PDB entry 1SVT | X-ray diffraction, 2.81 A resolution | chains A and H of the 21 polymer chains in the assembly

[Chain A (and H)]
Name: groEL protein
Organism: Escherichia coli
Notes: chain H of this document is another copy of the same molecule, construct and numbering; everything in this record applies to it too
UniProtKB: P0A6F5 (CH60_ECOLI); residues 2-525 here correspond to UniProt positions 1-524 (UniProt number = residue number - 1)
Chain sequence (524 residues; numbered 2 to 525; the number before each row is that of its first residue):
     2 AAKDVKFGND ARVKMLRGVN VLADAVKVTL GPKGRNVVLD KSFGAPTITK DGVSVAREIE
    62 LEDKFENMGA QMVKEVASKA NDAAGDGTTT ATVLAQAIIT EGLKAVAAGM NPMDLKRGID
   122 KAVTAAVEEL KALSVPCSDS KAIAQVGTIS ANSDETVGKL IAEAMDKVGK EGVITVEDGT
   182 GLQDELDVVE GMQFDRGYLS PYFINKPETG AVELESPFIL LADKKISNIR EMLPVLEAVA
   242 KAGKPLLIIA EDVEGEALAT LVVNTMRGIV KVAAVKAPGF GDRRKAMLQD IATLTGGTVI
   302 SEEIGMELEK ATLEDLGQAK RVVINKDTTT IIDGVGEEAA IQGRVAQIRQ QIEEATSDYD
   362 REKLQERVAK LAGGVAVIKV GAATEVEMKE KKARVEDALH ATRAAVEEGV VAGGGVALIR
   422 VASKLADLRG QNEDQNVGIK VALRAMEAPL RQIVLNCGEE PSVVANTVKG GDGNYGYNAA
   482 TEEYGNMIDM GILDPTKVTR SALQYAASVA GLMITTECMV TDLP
Bound ions: K+: T30, K51, T90 (together with ADP, aluminium fluoride); Mg2+: D87 (together with ADP, aluminium fluoride); aluminium fluoride Al: D87, T89 (together with ADP)
Residues lining bound ligands: ADP / aluminium fluoride: T30, L31, G32, P33, K51, D52, G53, D87, G88, T89, T90, T91, I150, S151, D398, G414, G415, G416, I454, Y478, N479, A480, A481, M488, I493, D495
From the paper describing this entry:
  - conformationally variable residues (domain motion): R197, E386

[How chain A and chain H interact]
Contacting residue pairs (5):
  K105(A) - A109(H)
  K105(A) - G110(H)  hydrogen bond (side chain-backbone)
  A108(A) - A109(H)  hydrophobic
  A109(A) - V438(H)  hydrophobic
  R445(A) - E434(H)  salt bridge
Other interface residues (no listed pair), chain A (5 interface residues in all): V438
Other interface residues (no listed pair), chain H (5 interface residues in all): M111

[In short]
Chain A and chain H each contribute 5 residues to their interface, with 1 hydrogen bond and 1 salt bridge.
Polar contacts include R445(A)-E434(H) and K105(A)-G110(H). Chain A binds ADP / aluminium fluoride. The K+
site is built by T30(A), K51(A) and T90(A). From the paper: conformational variability at R197(A) and E386(A).
Both chains are groEL protein (Escherichia coli). Entry 1SVT (Crystal structure of GroEL14-GroES7-(ADP-AlFx)7)
was determined by X-ray diffraction (same publication as 1SS8, 1SX3 and 1SX4).
